PDB entry 4A0W | electron microscopy, 13.90 A resolution (very low resolution: no residue pairs are listed; an interface is given only as per-side residue counts) | chains L and P of the 16 polymer chains in the assembly

[Chain L (and P)]
Molecule: T-complex protein 1 subunit beta
From: Bos taurus
Notes: chain P of this document is another copy of the same molecule, construct and numbering; everything in this record applies to it too
UniProtKB: Q3ZBH0 (TCPB_BOVIN); residues 1-513 here correspond to UniProt positions 14-526 (UniProt number = residue number + 13)
Chain sequence (513 residues; numbered 1 to 513; the number before each row is that of its first residue):
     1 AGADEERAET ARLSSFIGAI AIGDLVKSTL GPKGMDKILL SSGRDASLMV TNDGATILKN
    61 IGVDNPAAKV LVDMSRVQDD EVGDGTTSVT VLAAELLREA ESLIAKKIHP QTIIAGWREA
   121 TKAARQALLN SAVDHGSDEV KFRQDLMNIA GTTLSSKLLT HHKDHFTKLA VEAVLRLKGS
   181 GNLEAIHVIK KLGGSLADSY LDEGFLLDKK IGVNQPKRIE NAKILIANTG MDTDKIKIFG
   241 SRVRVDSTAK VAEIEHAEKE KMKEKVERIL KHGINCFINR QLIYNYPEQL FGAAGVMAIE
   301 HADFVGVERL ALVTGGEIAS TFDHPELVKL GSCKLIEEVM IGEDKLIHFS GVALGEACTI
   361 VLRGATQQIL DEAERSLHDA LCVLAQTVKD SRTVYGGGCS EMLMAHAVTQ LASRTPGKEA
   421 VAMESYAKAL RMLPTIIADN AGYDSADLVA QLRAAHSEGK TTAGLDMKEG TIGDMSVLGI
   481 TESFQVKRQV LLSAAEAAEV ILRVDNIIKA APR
Not modelled in the structure: 235-257 (chain P: fully traced)
Swiss-Prot annotation at these positions:
  - binding site (ADP): G31, G85, T86, T87, S88, S155, S156, G397, E482, K487
  - binding site (ATP): G31, G85, T86, T87, E482, K487
  - binding site (Mg(2+)): D84
  - modified residue: S47 (Phosphoserine), K141 (N6-acetyllysine), K168 (N6-acetyllysine), S247 (Phosphoserine), T248 (Phosphothreonine)
  - cross-link: K235 (Glycyl lysine isopeptide (Lys-Gly) (interchain with G-Cter in SUMO2))

[How chain L and chain P interact]
At this resolution (14 A) residue pairs are not listed: 12 residues of chain L and 13 of chain P lie at the interface.

[In short]
12 residues of chain L and 13 residues of chain P are in contact. From UniProt: 10 ADP-binding residues, 6
ATP-binding residues and Mg2+-binding residue D84(L) on chain L.
Both chains are T-complex protein 1 subunit beta (Bos taurus). Entry 4A0W (model built against symmetry-free
cryo-EM map of TRiC-ADP-AlFx) was determined by electron microscopy together with 4A0O, 4A0V and 4A13 from the
same study.
